PDB entry 5GZH | X-ray diffraction, 1.80 A resolution | chain A

[Chain A]
Protein: Endo-beta-1,2-glucanase
Source organism: Chitinophaga pinensis (strain ATCC 43595 / DSM 2588 / NCIB 11800 / UQM 2034)
UniProt: C7PIC2 (C7PIC2_CHIPD); numbering as in UniProt (aligned over 1-441)
Amino-acid sequence (449 residues; row label = number of the first residue in the row):
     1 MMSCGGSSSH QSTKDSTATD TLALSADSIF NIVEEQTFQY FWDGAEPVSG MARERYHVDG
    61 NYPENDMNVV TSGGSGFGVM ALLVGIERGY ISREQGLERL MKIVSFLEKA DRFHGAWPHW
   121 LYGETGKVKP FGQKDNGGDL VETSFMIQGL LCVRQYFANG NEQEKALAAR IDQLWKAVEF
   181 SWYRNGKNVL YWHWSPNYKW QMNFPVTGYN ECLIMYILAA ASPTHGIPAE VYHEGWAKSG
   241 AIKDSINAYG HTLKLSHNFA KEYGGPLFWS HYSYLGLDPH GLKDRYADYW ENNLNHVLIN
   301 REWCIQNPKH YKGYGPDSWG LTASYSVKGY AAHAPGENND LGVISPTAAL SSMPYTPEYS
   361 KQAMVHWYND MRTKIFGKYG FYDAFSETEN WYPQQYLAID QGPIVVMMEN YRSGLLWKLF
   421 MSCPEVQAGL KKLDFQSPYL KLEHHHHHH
Disordered / not traced: 1-23
Construct notes: expression tag (442-449)
Reported in the primary citation:
  - conformationally variable residues (side-chain flip): Arg55, Glu142
  - mutagenesis - E54Q, D135N, D139N, E142Q, E211Q, D400N: decreased catalytic activity
  - catalytic residues: Asp139, Glu142

[In short]
The paper reports catalytic residues Asp139 and Glu142; E54Q, D135N and D139N, among others, reduce catalytic
activity; 6 substitutions were tested in all.
Chain A is Endo-beta-1,2-glucanase (Chitinophaga pinensis (strain ATCC 43595 / DSM 2588 / NCIB 11800 / UQM
2034)); the structure, Endo-beta-1,2-glucanase from Chitinophaga pinensis - ligand free form, was determined
by X-ray diffraction (same publication as 5GZK).
